PDB entry 6YYS | electron microscopy, 3.08 A resolution | chains A and C of the 6 polymer chains in the assembly

== Chain A ==
Molecule: DNA-directed RNA polymerase subunit alpha
From: Mycolicibacterium smegmatis MC2 155
Notes: EC 2.7.7.6
Reference sequence: A0QSL8 (RPOA_MYCS2); residue numbers follow UniProt; this construct covers 1-350
Amino-acid sequence (350 residues; numbered 1 to 350; the number before each row is that of its first residue):
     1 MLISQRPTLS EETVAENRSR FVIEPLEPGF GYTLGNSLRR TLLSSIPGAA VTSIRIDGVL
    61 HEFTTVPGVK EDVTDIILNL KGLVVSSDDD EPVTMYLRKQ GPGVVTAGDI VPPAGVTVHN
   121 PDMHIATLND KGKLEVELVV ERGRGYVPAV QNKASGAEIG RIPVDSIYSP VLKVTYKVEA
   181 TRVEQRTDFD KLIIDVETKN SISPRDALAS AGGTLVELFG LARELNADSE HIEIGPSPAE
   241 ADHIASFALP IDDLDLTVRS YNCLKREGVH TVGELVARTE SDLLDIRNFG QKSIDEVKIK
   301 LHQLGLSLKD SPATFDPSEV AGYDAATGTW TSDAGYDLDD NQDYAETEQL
Unresolved in the structure: 225-350

== Chain C ==
Molecule: DNA-directed RNA polymerase subunit beta
From: Mycolicibacterium smegmatis MC2 155
Notes: EC 2.7.7.6
Reference sequence: P60281 (RPOB_MYCS2); residues 1-1169 here = UniProt positions 1-1169
Amino-acid sequence (1169 residues; each row starts with the number of its first residue):
     1 MLEGCILAVS SQSKSNAITN NSVPGAPNRV SFAKLREPLE VPGLLDVQTD SFEWLVGSDR
    61 WRQAAIDRGE ENPVGGLEEV LAELSPIEDF SGSMSLSFSD PRFDEVKASV DECKDKDMTY
   121 AAPLFVTAEF INNNTGEIKS QTVFMGDFPM MTEKGTFIIN GTERVVVSQL VRSPGVYFDE
   181 TIDKSTEKTL HSVKVIPGRG AWLEFDVDKR DTVGVRIDRK RRQPVTVLLK ALGWTNEQIV
   241 ERFGFSEIMM GTLEKDTTSG TDEALLDIYR KLRPGEPPTK ESAQTLLENL FFKEKRYDLA
   301 RVGRYKVNKK LGLNAGKPIT SSTLTEEDVV ATIEYLVRLH EGQTSMTVPG GVEVPVEVDD
   361 IDHFGNRRLR TVGELIQNQI RVGLSRMERV VRERMTTQDV EAITPQTLIN IRPVVAAIKE
   421 FFGTSQLSQF MDQNNPLSGL THKRRLSALG PGGLSRERAG LEVRDVHPSH YGRMCPIETP
   481 EGPNIGLIGS LSVYARVNPF GFIETPYRKV ENGVVTDQID YLTADEEDRH VVAQANSPTD
   541 ENGRFTEDRV MVRKKGGEVE FVSADQVDYM DVSPRQMVSV ATAMIPFLEH DDANRALMGA
   601 NMQRQAVPLV RSEAPLVGTG MELRAAIDAG DVVVADKTGV IEEVSADYIT VMADDGTRQS
   661 YRLRKFARSN HGTCANQRPI VDAGQRVEAG QVIADGPCTQ NGEMALGKNL LVAIMPWEGH
   721 NYEDAIILSN RLVEEDVLTS IHIEEHEIDA RDTKLGAEEI TRDIPNVSDE VLADLDERGI
   781 VRIGAEVRDG DILVGKVTPK GETELTPEER LLRAIFGEKA REVRDTSLKV PHGESGKVIG
   841 IRVFSREDDD ELPAGVNELV RVYVAQKRKI SDGDKLAGRH GNKGVIGKIL PVEDMPFLPD
   901 GTPVDIILNT HGVPRRMNIG QILETHLGWV AKAGWNIDVA AGVPDWASKL PEELYSAPAD
   961 STVATPVFDG AQEGELAGLL GSTLPNRDGE VMVDADGKST LFDGRSGEPF PYPVTVGYMY
  1021 ILKLHHLVDD KIHARSTGPY SMITQQPLGG KAQFGGQRFG EMECWAMQAY GAAYTLQELL
  1081 TIKSDDTVGR VKVYEAIVKG ENIPEPGIPE SFKVLLKELQ SLCLNVEVLS SDGAAIEMRD
  1141 GDDEDLERAA ANLGINLSRN ESASVEDLA
Unresolved in the structure: 1-20, 801-821, 1131-1169

== How chain A and chain C interact ==
Contacting residue pairs (75):
  Arg-18(A) with Arg-987(C); Asp-988(C), salt bridge
  Tyr-32(A) with Phe-1002(C), hydrophobic; Gly-1007(C); Glu-1008(C); Pro-1009(C)
  Asn-36(A) with Asp-1003(C); Gly-1004(C), hydrogen bond (side chain-backbone); Arg-1005(C), hydrogen bond (side chain-backbone); Ser-1006(C), hydrogen bond (side chain-backbone); Gly-1007(C)
  Arg-39(A) with Val-892(C); Phe-897(C); Gly-901(C), hydrogen bond (side chain-backbone)
  Arg-40(A) with Glu-893(C), hydrogen bond (side chain-backbone); Asp-894(C); Gly-1004(C), hydrogen bond (side chain-backbone); Arg-1005(C)
  Leu-60(A) with Ile-783(C), hydrophobic; Gly-784(C)
  His-61(A) with Ile-783(C); Val-838(C); Ile-839(C), hydrogen bond (side chain-backbone)
  Glu-62(A) with Phe-666(C); Lys-867(C), salt bridge
  Phe-63(A) with Phe-666(C); Ile-741(C), hydrophobic; Ala-865(C), hydrophobic; Lys-867(C)
  Thr-64(A) with Phe-666(C)
  Thr-65(A) with Ala-646(C); Asp-647(C), hydrogen bond
  Gly-68(A) with Ser-645(C)
  Val-69(A) with Ser-645(C), hydrogen bond (backbone-side chain); Ala-646(C), hydrogen bond (backbone-backbone)
  Lys-70(A) with Val-644(C); Ala-646(C); Pro-679(C); Val-681(C), hydrogen bond (side chain-backbone); Asp-682(C), salt bridge
  Asp-72(A) with Phe-666(C); Asn-676(C)
  Thr-74(A) with Val-610(C); Phe-666(C)
  Asp-75(A) with Arg-678(C), salt bridge
  Leu-78(A) with Val-610(C), hydrophobic
  Lys-81(A) with Glu-734(C), hydrogen bond (side chain-backbone); Glu-735(C); Asp-736(C), salt bridge
  Asn-129(A) with Val-644(C)
  Tyr-146(A) with Asn-730(C); Val-733(C), hydrogen bond (side chain-backbone); Glu-734(C); Lys-869(C), hydrogen bond
  Gln-151(A) with Glu-786(C)
  Asn-152(A) with Glu-786(C)
  Lys-153(A) with Arg-788(C); Asp-791(C), salt bridge
  Asp-165(A) with Asp-736(C); Lys-869(C), salt bridge
  Ile-167(A) with Glu-734(C)
  Lys-173(A) with Asp-900(C), salt bridge; Gly-901(C); Thr-902(C), hydrogen bond; Arg-987(C)
  Val-174(A) with Gly-901(C)
  Thr-175(A) with Phe-897(C); Leu-898(C); Pro-899(C), hydrogen bond (side chain-backbone); Asp-900(C); Gly-901(C), hydrogen bond (side chain-backbone)
  Tyr-176(A) with Phe-897(C), hydrophobic; Phe-1002(C); Gly-1007(C), hydrogen bond (side chain-backbone)
  Glu-197(A) with Arg-987(C), salt bridge
Other interface residues (no listed pair), chain A (40 interface residues in all): Arg-20, Gly-29, Thr-33, Leu-43, Ser-44, Glu-71, Pro-148, Ile-159, Lys-177
Other interface residues (no listed pair), chain C (53 interface residues in all): Arg-611, Lys-665, Ala-785, Val-787, Lys-837, Pro-903, Glu-990

== Overview ==
Chain A and chain C form an interface of 40 and 53 residues respectively; the contacts include 18 hydrogen
bonds and 9 salt bridges. Polar contacts include Arg-18(A)/Asp-988(C), Glu-62(A)/Lys-867(C) and
Lys-70(A)/Asp-682(C).
Here chain A is DNA-directed RNA polymerase subunit alpha and chain C is DNA-directed RNA polymerase subunit
beta, both from Mycolicibacterium smegmatis MC2 155. Entry 6YYS (Structure of Mycobacterium smegmatis HelD
protein in complex with RNA polymerase core - State II, primary ...) was determined by electron microscopy
together with 6YXU and 6VSX from the same study.
